Entry 8D7X (electron microscopy, 3.40 A resolution); this record covers chains A and B.

# Chain A
Protein: DNA damage-binding protein 1
Source organism: Homo sapiens
UniProt: Q16531 (DDB1_HUMAN); numbering as in UniProt (aligned over 1-1140)
Amino-acid sequence (1140 residues; numbered 1 to 1140; the number before each row is that of its first residue):
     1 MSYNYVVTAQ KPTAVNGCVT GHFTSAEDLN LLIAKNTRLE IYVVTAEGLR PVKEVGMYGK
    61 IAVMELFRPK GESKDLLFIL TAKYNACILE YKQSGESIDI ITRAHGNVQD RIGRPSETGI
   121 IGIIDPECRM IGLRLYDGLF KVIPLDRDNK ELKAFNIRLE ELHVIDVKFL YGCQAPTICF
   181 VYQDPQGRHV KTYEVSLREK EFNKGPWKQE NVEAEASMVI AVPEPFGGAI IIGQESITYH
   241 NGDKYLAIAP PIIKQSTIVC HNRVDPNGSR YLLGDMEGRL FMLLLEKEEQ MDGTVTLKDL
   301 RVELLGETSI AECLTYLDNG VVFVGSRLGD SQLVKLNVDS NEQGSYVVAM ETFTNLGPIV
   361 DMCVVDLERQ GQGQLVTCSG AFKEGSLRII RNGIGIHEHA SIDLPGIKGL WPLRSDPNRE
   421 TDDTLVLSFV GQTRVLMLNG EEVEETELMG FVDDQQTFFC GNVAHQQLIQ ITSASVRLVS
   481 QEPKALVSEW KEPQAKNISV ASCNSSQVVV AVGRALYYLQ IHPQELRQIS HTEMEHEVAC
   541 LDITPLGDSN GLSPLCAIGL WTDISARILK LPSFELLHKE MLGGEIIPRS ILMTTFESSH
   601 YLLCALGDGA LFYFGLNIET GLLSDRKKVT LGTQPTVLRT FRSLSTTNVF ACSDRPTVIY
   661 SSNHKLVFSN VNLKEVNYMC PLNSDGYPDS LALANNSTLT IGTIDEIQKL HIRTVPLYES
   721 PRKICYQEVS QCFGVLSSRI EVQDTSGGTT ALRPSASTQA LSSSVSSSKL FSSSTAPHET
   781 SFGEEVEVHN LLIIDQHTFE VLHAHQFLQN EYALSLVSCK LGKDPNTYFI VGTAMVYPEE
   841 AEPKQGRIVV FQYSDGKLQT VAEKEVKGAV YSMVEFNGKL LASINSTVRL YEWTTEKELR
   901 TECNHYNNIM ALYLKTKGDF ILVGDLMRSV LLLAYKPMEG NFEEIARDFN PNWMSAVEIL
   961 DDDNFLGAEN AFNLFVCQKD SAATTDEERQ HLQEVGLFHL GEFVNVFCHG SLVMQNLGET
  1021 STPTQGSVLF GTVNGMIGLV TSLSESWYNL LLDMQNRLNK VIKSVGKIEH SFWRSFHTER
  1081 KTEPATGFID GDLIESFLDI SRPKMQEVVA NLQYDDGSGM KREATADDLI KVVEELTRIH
Disordered / not traced: 546-550
Curated features (UniProtKB/Swiss-Prot):
  - modified residue: Ser-2 (N-acetylserine), Lys-1067 (N6-acetyllysine), Thr-1125 (Phosphothreonine)
  - cross-link: Lys-1121 (Glycyl lysine isopeptide (Lys-Gly) (interchain with G-Cter in SUMO2))
  - natural variant: Asp-184 to Gln-186 (deletion: In WHIKERS), Arg-188 (R188Q: In WHIKERS; R188W: In WHIKERS), Glu-213 (E213K: In WHIKERS), Phe-429 (F429V: In WHIKERS)
  - mutagenesis: Tyr-316 to Asn-319 (Impairs interaction with DDA1), Glu-537 (E537A: Slightly impairs interaction with CUL4A), Trp-561 (W561A: Strongly impairs interaction with CUL4A), Glu-840 to Glu-842 (Impairs interaction with AMBRA1, DTL, DET1, DCAF1, DCAF5, DCAF11 and DCAF8), Met-910 to Tyr-913 (Impairs interaction with AMBRA1, DTL and DCAF5), Trp-953 (W953A: Impairs interaction with AMBRA1, ERCC8, DCAF5 and DCAF11)

# Chain B
Protein: Protein cereblon
Source organism: Homo sapiens
UniProt: Q96SW2 (CRBN_HUMAN); residue numbers follow UniProt; this construct covers 1-442
Amino-acid sequence (442 residues; each row starts with the number of its first residue):
     1 MAGEGDQQDA AHNMGNHLPL LPAESEEEDE MEVEDQDSKE AKKPNIINFD TSLPTSHTYL
    61 GADMEEFHGR TLHDDDSCQV IPVLPQVMMI LIPGQTLPLQ LFHPQEVSMV RNLIQKDRTF
   121 AVLAYSNVQE REAQFGTTAE IYAYREEQDF GIEIVKVKAI GRQRFKVLEL RTQSDGIQQA
   181 KVQILPECVL PSTMSAVQLE SLNKCQIFPS KPVSREDQCS YKWWQKYQKR KFHCANLTSW
   241 PRWLYSLYDA ETLMDRIKKQ LREWDENLKD DSLPSNPIDF SYRVAACLPI DDVLRIQLLK
   301 IGSAIQRLRC ELDIMNKCTS LCCKQCQETE ITTKNEIFSL SLCGPMAAYV NPHGYVHETL
   361 TVYKACNLNL IGRPSTEHSW FPGYAWTVAQ CKICASHIGW KFTATKKDMS PQKFWGLTRS
   421 ALLPTIPDTE DEISPDKVIL CL
Disordered / not traced: 1-63, 342-357, 429-442
Metal / ion sites: Zn2+: Cys-323, Cys-326, Cys-391, Cys-394
Curated features (UniProtKB/Swiss-Prot):
  - binding site (Zn(2+)): Cys-323, Cys-326, Cys-391, Cys-394
  - binding site ((S)-thalidomide): His-378, Trp-380, Trp-386
  - modified residue: Ser-25 (Phosphoserine)
  - natural variant: Cys-391 (C391R: In MRT2)
  - mutagenesis: Tyr-384 (Y384A: Abolishes thalidomide-binding without affecting DCX protein ligase complex activity; when associated with A-386), Trp-386 (W386A: Abolishes thalidomide-binding without affecting DCX protein ligase complex activity; when associated with A-384 ...), Arg-419 to Leu-442 (Fails to rescue increased BK channel activity and decreased probability of neurotransmission in a mouse hippocampal neuron model)

# Interface between chain A and chain B
Pairs across the interface (66):
  Asn-16(A) / Glu-200(B)
  Glu-117(A) / Ile-207(B)
  Thr-118(A) / Asn-203(B)  hydrogen bond (backbone-side chain)
  Thr-118(A) / Lys-204(B)
  His-163(A) / Ile-207(B)
  Ile-165(A) / Lys-204(B)
  Asp-166(A) / Lys-204(B)
  Gln-183(A) / Ile-207(B)
  Gln-183(A) / Phe-208(B)
  Arg-188(A) / Ile-207(B)  hydrogen bond (side chain-backbone)
  Ala-214(A) / Pro-209(B)
  Met-218(A) / Lys-204(B)
  Val-259(A) / Ser-201(B)
  Val-259(A) / Lys-204(B)  hydrogen bond (backbone-side chain)
  Met-276(A) / Leu-202(B)  hydrophobic
  Glu-312(A) / Glu-200(B)
  Arg-327(A) / Leu-199(B)
  Arg-327(A) / Glu-200(B)  salt bridge
  Pro-358(A) / Leu-237(B)  hydrophobic
  Val-360(A) / Leu-237(B)
  Val-360(A) / Ser-239(B)
  Phe-382(A) / Asn-236(B)
  Arg-722(A) / Asn-236(B)  hydrogen bond (side chain-backbone)
  Arg-722(A) / Thr-238(B)  hydrogen bond (side chain-backbone)
  Arg-722(A) / Ser-239(B)
  His-778(A) / Cys-219(B)  hydrogen bond
  His-778(A) / Tyr-221(B)
  Glu-784(A) / Gln-225(B)  hydrogen bond
  Tyr-812(A) / Pro-241(B)
  Tyr-812(A) / Trp-243(B)
  Pro-838(A) / Tyr-221(B)
  Pro-838(A) / Gln-225(B)
  Ala-841(A) / Leu-247(B)
  Ala-841(A) / Arg-256(B)
  Glu-842(A) / Leu-247(B)
  Pro-843(A) / Trp-243(B)  hydrophobic
  Tyr-871(A) / Trp-243(B)
  Met-910(A) / Leu-244(B)  hydrophobic
  Met-910(A) / Tyr-248(B)
  Leu-912(A) / Trp-240(B)  hydrophobic
  Leu-912(A) / Leu-244(B)  hydrophobic
  Tyr-913(A) / Trp-240(B)  hydrogen bond
  Asp-925(A) / Tyr-248(B)
  Leu-926(A) / Tyr-245(B)  hydrophobic
  Leu-926(A) / Tyr-248(B)  hydrophobic
  Met-927(A) / Leu-190(B)  hydrophobic
  Met-927(A) / Tyr-248(B)  hydrophobic
  Met-927(A) / Gln-306(B)
  Pro-951(A) / Cys-188(B)  hydrophobic
  Pro-951(A) / Leu-190(B)
  Pro-951(A) / Ser-303(B)
  Pro-951(A) / Gln-306(B)
  Asn-952(A) / Leu-190(B)
  Trp-953(A) / Leu-190(B)
  Trp-953(A) / Pro-191(B)  hydrogen bond (side chain-backbone)
  Trp-953(A) / Tyr-248(B)  hydrophobic
  Asn-970(A) / Pro-191(B)
  Phe-972(A) / Ala-196(B)
  Phe-1003(A) / Val-197(B)  hydrophobic
  Phe-1003(A) / Thr-238(B)
  Asn-1005(A) / Leu-237(B)  hydrogen bond (side chain-backbone)
  Asn-1005(A) / Thr-238(B)
  Val-1033(A) / Leu-237(B)
  Glu-1079(A) / Pro-191(B)
  Arg-1080(A) / Cys-188(B)
  Arg-1080(A) / Leu-190(B)
Also at the interface, not in a pair above, chain A (51 interface residues in all): Gly-119, Ser-217, Leu-328, Ala-381, Lys-723, Leu-814, Val-836, Ser-872, Asn-908
Also at the interface, not in a pair above, chain B (42 interface residues in all): Val-189, Ser-192, Thr-193, Cys-205, Gln-206, Ser-210, His-233, Ala-235, Gln-297, Ile-305, Arg-309

# Overview
51 residues of chain A and 42 residues of chain B are in contact, with 10 hydrogen bonds and 1 salt bridge.
Polar contacts include Arg-327(A)/Glu-200(B), Thr-118(A)/Asn-203(B) and Arg-188(A)/Ile-207(B).
Here chain A is DNA damage-binding protein 1 and chain B is Protein cereblon, both from Homo sapiens. Entry
8D7X (Cereblon~DDB1 in the Apo form with DDB1 in the hinged conformation) was determined by electron
microscopy (same publication as 8CVP, 8D7U, 8D7V, 8D7W, 8D7Y, 8D7Z, 8D80 and 8D81).
